6WNQ - chains X and a of the 22 polymer chains in the assembly; structure by electron microscopy, 3.40 A resolution.

[Chain X]
Name: ATP synthase subunit b
From: Escherichia coli
UniProtKB: D6IFY0 (D6IFY0_ECOLX); residues 1-156 here = UniProt positions 1-156
Chain sequence (156 residues; each row starts with the number of its first residue):
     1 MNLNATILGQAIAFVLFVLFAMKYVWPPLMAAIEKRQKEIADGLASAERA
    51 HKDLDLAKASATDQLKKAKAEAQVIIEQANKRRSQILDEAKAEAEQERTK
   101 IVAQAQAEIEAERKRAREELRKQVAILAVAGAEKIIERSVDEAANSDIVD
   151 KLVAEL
Sequence notes: conflict Ala21 (Cys in D6IFY0)

[Chain a]
Name: ATP synthase subunit a
From: Escherichia coli
UniProtKB: C3SL77 (C3SL77_ECOLX); residues 1-271 here = UniProt positions 1-271
Chain sequence (271 residues; row label = number of the first residue in the row):
     1 MASENMTPQDYIGHHLNNLQLDLRTFSLVDPQNPPATFWTINIDSMFFSV
    51 VLGLLFLVLFRSVAKKATSGVPGKFQTAIELVIGFVNGSVKDMYHGKSKL
   101 IAPLALTIFVWVFLMNLMDLLPIDLLPYIAEHVLGLPALRVVPSADVNVT
   151 LSMALGVFILILFYSIKMKGIGGFTKELTLQPFNHWAFIPVNLILEGVSL
   201 LSKPVSLGLRLFGNMYAGELIFILIAGLLPWWSQWILNVPWAIFHILIIT
   251 LQAFIFMVLTIVYLSMASEEH
Unresolved in the structure: 1-3, 270-271

[Chain X / chain a interface]
Pairs across the interface (50):
  Met1(X) - Leu16(a)
  Asn2(X) - Asn148(a)
  Leu3(X) - Phe38(a)
  Asn4(X) - Phe38(a)
  Asn4(X) - Thr40(a)  hydrogen bond
  Asn4(X) - Ile41(a)
  Asn4(X) - Asn42(a)
  Asn4(X) - Asn148(a)
  Ala5(X) - Phe38(a)  hydrogen bond (backbone-backbone)
  Ala5(X) - Trp39(a)  hydrophobic
  Thr6(X) - Ile41(a)
  Thr6(X) - Asn42(a)  hydrogen bond
  Thr6(X) - Met46(a)
  Ile7(X) - Asn148(a)
  Ile7(X) - Leu151(a)  hydrophobic
  Ile7(X) - Ser152(a)  hydrogen bond (backbone-side chain)
  Ile7(X) - Leu155(a)  hydrophobic
  Gly9(X) - Met46(a)
  Gln10(X) - Met46(a)
  Gln10(X) - Ser49(a)
  Gln10(X) - Trp111(a)
  Gln10(X) - Ser152(a)
  Ala11(X) - Ser152(a)  hydrogen bond (backbone-side chain)
  Phe14(X) - Leu104(a)  hydrophobic
  Phe14(X) - Trp111(a)  hydrophobic
  Phe14(X) - Met153(a)  hydrophobic
  Phe17(X) - Gly53(a)
  Phe17(X) - Leu54(a)
  Phe17(X) - Leu57(a)  hydrophobic
  Phe17(X) - Trp111(a)  hydrophobic
  Phe20(X) - Leu57(a)  hydrophobic
  Ala21(X) - Leu57(a)  hydrophobic
  Ala21(X) - Thr107(a)
  Met22(X) - Pro103(a)  hydrophobic
  Trp26(X) - Ile83(a)  hydrophobic
  Trp26(X) - Asn87(a)
  Trp26(X) - Ala102(a)  hydrophobic
  Pro28(X) - Ala64(a)
  Leu29(X) - Ala64(a)  hydrophobic
  Leu29(X) - Ile83(a)  hydrophobic
  Met30(X) - Ile83(a)  hydrophobic
  Met30(X) - Asn87(a)
  Ala32(X) - Ala67(a)  hydrophobic
  Ala32(X) - Ser69(a)  hydrogen bond (backbone-side chain)
  Ile33(X) - Ile83(a)  hydrophobic
  Lys35(X) - Ser69(a)
  Arg36(X) - Ser69(a)  hydrogen bond (backbone-side chain)
  Arg36(X) - Gly70(a)  hydrogen bond (side chain-backbone)
  Arg36(X) - Pro72(a)
  Arg36(X) - Glu80(a)  salt bridge
Other interface residues (no listed pair), chain X (28 interface residues in all): Ala13, Val18, Tyr24, Val25, Glu39
Other interface residues (no listed pair), chain a (41 interface residues in all): Val50, Phe60, Arg61, Val63, Thr68, Ile79, Leu100, Leu106, Ile108, Val147, Val149, Tyr216

[Overview]
Chain X and chain a form an interface of 28 and 41 residues respectively, with 8 hydrogen bonds and 1 salt
bridge. Polar pairs include Arg36(X)-Glu80(a), Asn4(X)-Thr40(a) and Thr6(X)-Asn42(a).
Chain X is ATP synthase subunit b and chain a is ATP synthase subunit a, both from Escherichia coli; the
structure, E. coli ATP Synthase State 2a, was determined by electron microscopy together with 6OQR, 6OQS,
6OQT, 6OQU, 6OQV, 6OQW and 3 further entries from the same study.
